PDB entry 8UK9 | X-ray diffraction, 3.10 A resolution | chains A and B of the 10 polymer chains in the assembly

# Chain A
Name: Sliding-clamp-loader small subunit
From: Tequatrovirus T4
UniProt: P04527 (LOADS_BPT4); residue numbers follow UniProt; this construct covers 1-187
Sequence (187 residues; row label = number of the first residue in the row):
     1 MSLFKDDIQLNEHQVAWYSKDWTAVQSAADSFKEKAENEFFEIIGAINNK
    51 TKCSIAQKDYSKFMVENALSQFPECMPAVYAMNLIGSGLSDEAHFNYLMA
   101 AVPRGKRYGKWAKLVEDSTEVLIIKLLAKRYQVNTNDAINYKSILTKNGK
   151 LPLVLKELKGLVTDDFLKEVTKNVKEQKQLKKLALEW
Not modelled in the structure: 1, 112-115

# Chain B
Name: Sliding-clamp-loader large subunit
From: Tequatrovirus T4
UniProt: P04526 (LOADL_BPT4); residues 1-319 here = UniProt positions 1-319
Sequence (320 residues; numbered 0 to 319; the number before each row is that of its first residue; numbering starts at 0):
     0 SMITVNEKEHILEQKYRPSTIDECILPAFDKETFKSITSKGKIPHIILHS
    50 PSPGTGKTTVAKALCHDVNADMMFVNGSDCKIDFVRGPLTNFASAASFDG
   100 RQKVIVIDEFCRSGLAESQRHLRSFMEAYSSNCSIIITANNIDGIIKPLQ
   150 SRCRVITFGQPTDEDKIEMMKQMIRRLTEICKHEGIAIADMKVVAALVKK
   200 NFPDFRKTIGELDSYSSKGVLDAGILSLVTNDRGAIDDVLESLKNKDVKQ
   250 LRALAPKYAADYSWFVGKLAEEIYSRVTPQSIIRMYEIVGENNQYHGIAA
   300 NTELHLAYLFIQLACEMQWK
Not modelled in the structure: 0
Sequence notes: expression tag (0); engineered mutation Cys110 (Asp in P04526)
Metal / ion sites: Mg2+: Thr57, Glu108 (together with ADP) (shared with 1 residue of chain C)
Small-molecule neighbours: ADP / aluminium fluoride: Glu12, Gln13, Tyr15, Arg16, Pro17, Cys23, Ile24, Pro52, Gly53, Thr54, Gly55, Lys56, Thr57, Thr58, Glu108, Asn139, Arg175, Phe204, Arg205, Ile208
Swiss-Prot annotation at these positions:
  - binding site (ATP): Glu12 to Tyr15, Ile24, Gly53 to Thr58, Arg205

# Chain A / chain B interface
Contacting residue pairs - 47 pairs, chain A then chain B:
  Asn11(A) - Glu126(B)  hydrogen bond (side chain-backbone)
  His13(A) - Ser123(B)  hydrogen bond
  His13(A) - Glu126(B)
  Gln14(A) - Glu126(B)
  Gln14(A) - Ala127(B)
  Trp17(A) - Thr89(B)
  Trp17(A) - His120(B)
  Trp17(A) - Ser123(B)  hydrogen bond
  Trp17(A) - Phe124(B)
  Trp17(A) - Ala127(B)  hydrophobic
  Trp17(A) - Tyr128(B)  hydrogen bond (backbone-side chain)
  Tyr18(A) - Ala127(B)  hydrogen bond (side chain-backbone)
  Tyr18(A) - Tyr128(B)
  Trp22(A) - Arg85(B)
  Gln26(A) - Glu116(B)  hydrogen bond
  Gln26(A) - His120(B)
  Ala28(A) - Ser123(B)
  Ala29(A) - Arg119(B)
  Ala29(A) - His120(B)
  Ala29(A) - Ser123(B)
  Asp30(A) - Glu116(B)
  Phe32(A) - Arg119(B)
  Phe32(A) - Arg122(B)
  Phe32(A) - Ser123(B)
  Phe32(A) - Pro147(B)
  Lys33(A) - Arg119(B)
  Glu34(A) - Lys146(B)
  Glu34(A) - Pro147(B)
  Leu84(A) - Gln293(B)  hydrogen bond (backbone-side chain)
  Ile85(A) - Tyr285(B)
  Ile85(A) - Glu286(B)
  Ile85(A) - Gly289(B)
  Ile85(A) - Glu290(B)
  Ile85(A) - Gln293(B)
  Ser87(A) - Asn292(B)
  Ser87(A) - Gln293(B)  hydrogen bond
  Gly88(A) - Asn292(B)
  Leu89(A) - Tyr285(B)
  Leu89(A) - Gly289(B)
  Ala93(A) - Tyr285(B)  hydrophobic
  Asn96(A) - Tyr273(B)  hydrogen bond
  Asn96(A) - Tyr285(B)
  Tyr97(A) - Ile282(B)
  Tyr97(A) - Tyr285(B)  hydrophobic
  Tyr97(A) - Glu286(B)  hydrogen bond
  Ala100(A) - Ile282(B)
  Ala101(A) - Ile282(B)
Other interface residues (no listed pair), chain A (27 interface residues in all): Val25, Lys35, Gln57, Glu92
Other interface residues (no listed pair), chain B (27 interface residues in all): Val84, Ala115, Asn140, Glu270, Pro278, Ile281

# In short
The chain A/chain B interface involves 27 residues from each chain; the contacts include 10 hydrogen bonds.
Among the polar pairs are Asn11(A)-Glu126(B), His13(A)-Ser123(B) and Trp17(A)-Ser123(B). Ligands of chain B:
ADP / aluminium fluoride. From UniProt: 12 ATP-binding residues on chain B.
Chain A is Sliding-clamp-loader small subunit and chain B is Sliding-clamp-loader large subunit, both from
Tequatrovirus T4; the structure, Structure of T4 Bacteriophage clamp loader mutant D110C bound to the T4
clamp, primer-template DNA, and ..., was determined by X-ray diffraction, deposited together with 8UH7, 8UNF
and 8UNH.
